PDB entry 9MU4 | electron microscopy, 3.29 A resolution | chains a and T of the 10 polymer chains in the assembly

== Chain a ==
Protein: Histone H3
Source organism: Drosophila melanogaster
UniProtKB: P02299 (H3_DROME); residue numbers follow UniProt; this construct covers 37-136
Sequence (100 residues; row label = number of the first residue in the row):
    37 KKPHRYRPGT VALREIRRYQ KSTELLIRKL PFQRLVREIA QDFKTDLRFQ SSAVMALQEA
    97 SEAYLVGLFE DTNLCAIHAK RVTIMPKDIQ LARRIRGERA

== Chain T ==
Molecule: 164-nt DNA strand
Source organism: Drosophila melanogaster
Sequence (164 nucleotides; each row starts with the number of its first residue; numbers below 1 keep their minus sign (DT-87 is residue -87)):
   -87 TATATATATA TATATATCAG AATCCCGGTG CCGAGGCCGC TCAATTGGTC GTAGACAGCT
   -27 CTAGCACCGC TTAAACGCAC GTACGCGCTG TCCCCCGCGT TTTAACCGCC AAGGGGATTA
    33 CTCCCTAGTC TCCAGGCACG TGTCAGATAT ATACATCGAT ATAT

== Chain a / chain T interface ==
Pairs across the interface (23):
  His40(a) - DC69(T)  base contact
  His40(a) - DG70(T)  sugar contact
  Arg41(a) - DC-8(T)  base contact
  Arg41(a) - DA71(T)  phosphate contact
  Arg43(a) - DA-5(T)  salt bridge to the phosphate
  Arg43(a) - DG70(T)  phosphate contact
  Arg43(a) - DA71(T)  salt bridge to the phosphate
  Pro44(a) - DA-5(T)  phosphate contact
  Thr46(a) - DG70(T)  hydrogen bond to the phosphate
  Arg64(a) - DA-13(T)  salt bridge to the phosphate
  Arg73(a) - DC-23(T)  salt bridge to the phosphate
  Arg84(a) - DG-24(T)  sugar contact
  Arg84(a) - DC-23(T)  phosphate contact
  Phe85(a) - DG-24(T)  sugar contact
  Phe85(a) - DC-23(T)  hydrogen bond to the phosphate
  Gln86(a) - DG-24(T)  hydrogen bond to the phosphate
  Ser87(a) - DG-24(T)  phosphate contact
  Lys116(a) - DG-3(T)  phosphate contact
  Arg117(a) - DG-3(T)  phosphate contact
  Arg117(a) - DC-2(T)  phosphate contact
  Val118(a) - DG-3(T)  phosphate contact
  Thr119(a) - DG-3(T)  hydrogen bond to the phosphate
  Met121(a) - DC-2(T)  phosphate contact
Other interface residues (no listed pair), chain a (18 interface residues in all): Tyr42, Leu83
Other interface residues (no listed pair), chain T (14 interface residues in all): DA-14, DA-9, DT-6, DC-4

== Overview ==
The interface between chain a and chain T involves 18 residues on one side and 14 on the other, with 4
hydrogen bonds and 4 salt bridges. Polar pairs include Thr46(a)-DG70(T), Phe85(a)-DC-23(T) and
Gln86(a)-DG-24(T).
Here chain a is Histone H3 and chain T is a 164-nt DNA strand, both from Drosophila melanogaster. Entry 9MU4
(Structure of a native Drosophila melanogaster octameric nucleosome) was determined by electron microscopy.
